7L7W - chain A; structure by X-ray diffraction, 2.55 A resolution.

# Chain A
Name: Probable disease resistance protein At5g66900
From: Arabidopsis thaliana
UniProt: Q9FKZ1 (DRL42_ARATH); residues 1-124 here = UniProt positions 1-124
Amino-acid sequence (135 residues; row label = number of the first residue in the row; numbers below 1 keep their minus sign (Ser-2 is residue -2)):
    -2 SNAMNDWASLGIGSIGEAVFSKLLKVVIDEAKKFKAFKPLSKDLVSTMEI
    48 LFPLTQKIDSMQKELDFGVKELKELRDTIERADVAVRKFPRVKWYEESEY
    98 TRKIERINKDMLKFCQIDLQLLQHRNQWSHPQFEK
Unresolved in the structure: -2 to 10, 129-132
Construct notes: expression tag (-2 to 0, 125-132); engineered mutation Glu94 (Lys in Q9FKZ1), Glu96 (Lys in Q9FKZ1)
Metal / ion sites: Ni2+ site 1 near Lys22 (its only coordinating residue here); Ni2+ site 2: Glu77, Asp80, His121, His127
Reported in the primary citation:
  - specificity-determining residues: Glu14 (proposed by the authors, not directly observed)

# Summary
Glu77, Asp80, His121 and His127 coordinate Ni2+ site 2. From the paper: the specificity determinant Glu14.
Chain A is Probable disease resistance protein At5g66900 (Arabidopsis thaliana); the structure, Crystal
structure of Arabidopsis NRG1.1 CC-R domain K94E/K96E mutant, was determined by X-ray diffraction together
with 7L7V from the same study.
